PDB entry 4CGO | X-ray diffraction, 1.30 A resolution | chain A

# Chain A
Molecule: Glycylpeptide N-tetradecanoyltransferase
Organism: Leishmania major
Notes: EC 2.3.1.97
UniProtKB: Q4Q5S8 (Q4Q5S8_LEIMA); residues 11-421 here = UniProt positions 11-421
Sequence (411 residues; each row starts with the number of its first residue):
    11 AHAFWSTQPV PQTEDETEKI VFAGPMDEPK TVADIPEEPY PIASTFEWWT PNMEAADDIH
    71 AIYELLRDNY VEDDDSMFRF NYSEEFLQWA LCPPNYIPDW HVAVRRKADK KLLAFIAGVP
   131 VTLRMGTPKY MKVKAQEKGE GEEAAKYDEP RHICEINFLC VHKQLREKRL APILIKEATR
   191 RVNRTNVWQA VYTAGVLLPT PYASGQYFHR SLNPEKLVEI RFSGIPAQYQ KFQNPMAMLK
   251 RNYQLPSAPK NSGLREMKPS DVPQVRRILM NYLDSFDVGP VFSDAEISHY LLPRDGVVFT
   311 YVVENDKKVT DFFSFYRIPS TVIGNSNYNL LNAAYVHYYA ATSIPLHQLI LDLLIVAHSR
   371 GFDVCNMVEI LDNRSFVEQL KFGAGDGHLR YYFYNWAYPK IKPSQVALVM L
Bound ions: Mg2+: L175 (together with tetradecanoyl-coa)
Residues lining bound ligands:
  - 6KV (3-[methyl-[2-[methyl-(1-methylpiperidin-4-yl)amino]thieno[3,2-d]pyrimidin-4-yl]amino]propanenitrile), molecule 1: Y80, V81, F90, Y92, N167, T203, A204, G205, Y217, H219, I328, Y345, N376, G397, H398, L399, M420, L421
  - 6KV, molecule 2: V81, E82, D83, F88, R89, F90, H219, F232, S330, L341, A343, Y345, V374, N376, D396
  - tetradecanoyl-coa (MYA): A11, H12, A13, F14, W15, N79, Y80, V81, I126, I166, N167, F168, L169, C170, V171, L175, R176, E177, K178, R179, L180, A181, P182, I185, T189, V192, N193, V197, W198, Q199, A200, Y202, T203, A204, V206, L208, Y404
What the authors report for this chain:
  - conformationally variable residues (loop rearrangement, order/disorder transition): G393 to G397
  - binding site for 6KV: Y80, V81, D83, F88, F90, Y92, N167, A204, G205, Y217, H219, F232, S330, L341, A343, Y345, V374, N376, D396, L421
  - catalytic residues: L421 (citing earlier work)
  - specificity-determining residues: Y217 (proposed by the authors, not directly observed)

# Overview
Bound to chain A: tetradecanoyl-coa and compound 6KV. From the paper: the catalytic residue L421; a binding
site for 6KV at Y80, V81 and D83 among others.
Chain A is Glycylpeptide N-tetradecanoyltransferase (Leishmania major); the structure, Leishmania major
N-myristoyltransferase in complex with a thienopyrimidine inhibitor, was determined by X-ray diffraction
together with 4CGL, 4CGM, 4CGN and 4CGP from the same study.
